Entry 3B23 (X-ray diffraction, 2.40 A resolution); this record covers chains A and B of the 3 polymer chains in the assembly.

== Chain A ==
Name: Thrombin light chain
Source organism: Homo sapiens
Notes: EC 3.4.21.5
UniProt: P00734 (THRB_HUMAN); residues 1-14 here correspond to UniProt positions 336-349 (UniProt number = residue number + 335)
Sequence (36 residues; each row starts with the number of its first residue; a row labelled like 14A-14M holds insertion residues (14A, then the next letters in order)):
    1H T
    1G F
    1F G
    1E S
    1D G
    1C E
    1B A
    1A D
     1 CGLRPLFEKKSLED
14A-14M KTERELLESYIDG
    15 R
Not modelled in the structure: 1H, 1G, 1F, 1E, 1D, 1C, 15
UniProt features mapped onto this chain:
  - site: Arg15 (Cleavage)

== Chain B ==
Name: Thrombin heavy chain
Source organism: Homo sapiens
Notes: EC 3.4.21.5
UniProt: P00734 (THRB_HUMAN); the construct lacks a stretch of the UniProt sequence and is renumbered around it, so the offset changes along the chain: 16-36 = UniProt 364-384; 37-60 = UniProt 386-409; 61-77 = UniProt 419-435; 78-97 = UniProt 437-456; 7 more segments
Sequence (259 residues; numbered 16 to 247 plus 28 insertion-coded residues; 1 number in that range is skipped by the numbering (no residue carries it; nothing is unmodelled there); the number before each row is that of its first residue; a row labelled like 60A-60I holds insertion residues (60A, then the next letters in order)):
    16 IVEGSDAEIGMSPWQVMLFRK
   36A S
    37 PQELLCGASLISDRWVLTAAHCLL
60A-60I YPPWDKNFT
    61 ENDLLVRIGKHSRTRYE
   77A R
    78 NIEKISMLEKIYIHPRYNWR
   97A E
    98 NLDRDIALMKLKKPVAFSDYIHPVCLPDRETA
129A-129C ASL
   130 LQAGYKGRVTGWGNLKETWT
149A-149E ANVGK
   150 GQPSVLQVVNLPIVERPVCKDSTRIRITDNMFCAG
  184A Y
   185 KP
186A-186D DEGK
   187 RGDACEGDSGGPFVMKSP
204A-204B FN
   205 NRWYQMGIVSWGE
   219 GCD
  221A R
   222 DGKYGFYTHVFRLKKWIQKVIDQFGE
UniProt features mapped onto this chain:
  - region: Ala183 to Val200 (High affinity receptor-binding region which is also known as the TP508 peptide)
  - active site (Charge relay system): His57, Asp102, Ser195
  - glycosylation: Asn60G (N-linked (GlcNAc...) (complex) asparagine)
Disulfide bonds: Cys42-Cys58, Cys168-Cys182, Cys191-Cys220
From the paper describing this entry:
  - catalytic residues: His57, Asp102, Ser195
  - conformationally variable residues (side-chain flip): His57, Arg75, Arg77A, Ser195

== Interface between chain A and chain B ==
Cross-chain cystine bridges: Cys1(A)-Cys122(B)
Residue-residue contacts - 58 pairs, chain A then chain B:
  Cys1(A) with Pro120(B); Val121(B); Cys122(B), disulfide; Arg206(B), hydrogen bond (backbone-side chain)
  Asp1A(A) with His119(B), salt bridge; Arg206(B)
  Ala1B(A) with Arg206(B), hydrogen bond (backbone-side chain)
  Gly2(A) with Pro120(B), hydrogen bond (backbone-backbone); Cys122(B); Asn205(B); Arg206(B); Trp207(B), hydrogen bond (backbone-backbone)
  Leu3(A) with His119(B), hydrogen bond (backbone-side chain); Asn205(B); Arg206(B)
  Arg4(A) with Met26(B), hydrogen bond (side chain-backbone); Pro28(B); Trp29(B); Arg137(B); Trp207(B)
  Pro5(A) with Ser115(B); Asp116(B); His119(B)
  Leu6(A) with Ile24(B); Asp116(B)
  Phe7(A) with Glu23(B); Ile24(B); Gly25(B); Met26(B), hydrophobic
  Glu8(A) with Lys202(B), salt bridge; Asn205(B); Trp207(B), hydrogen bond
  Lys9(A) with His119(B)
  Asp14(A) with Glu23(B); Met26(B); Arg137(B), salt bridge
  Lys14A(A) with Glu23(B), hydrogen bond (backbone-side chain)
  Thr14B(A) with Arg137(B), hydrogen bond; Asn159(B), hydrogen bond
  Glu14C(A) with Arg137(B); Lys202(B), salt bridge
  Glu14E(A) with Lys135(B), salt bridge; Asn159(B), hydrogen bond; Tyr184A(B), hydrogen bond; Lys186D(B), salt bridge
  Leu14F(A) with Lys135(B); Gly136(B); Asn159(B); Trp207(B), hydrophobic
  Leu14G(A) with Pro204(B), hydrophobic
  Ser14I(A) with Gly133(B); Tyr134(B); Lys135(B), hydrogen bond (side chain-backbone)
  Tyr14J(A) with Tyr134(B), hydrogen bond (backbone-side chain); Lys135(B), hydrogen bond (side chain-backbone); Met201(B); Lys202(B)
  Gly14M(A) with Gly133(B)
Interface residues without a listed pair, chain B (29 interface residues in all): Tyr117, Leu129C, Ala132

== In short ==
21 residues of chain A face 29 of chain B across their interface; the contacts include 1 disulfide bond, 15
hydrogen bonds and 6 salt bridges. Polar contacts include Asp1A(A)-His119(B), Glu8(A)-Lys202(B) and
Glu14E(A)-Lys135(B). The paper reports catalytic residues His57(B), Asp102(B) and Ser195(B); conformational
variability at His57(B), Arg75(B) and Arg77A(B) among others.
Chain A is Thrombin light chain and chain B is Thrombin heavy chain, both from Homo sapiens; the structure,
Crystal structure of thrombin-variegin complex: Insights of a novel mechanism of inhibition and design of
tunable ..., was determined by X-ray diffraction.
